PDB entry 6FYT | X-ray diffraction, 2.80 A resolution | chains A and B of the 3 polymer chains in the assembly

[Chain A]
Protein: Hemagglutinin
Organism: Influenza A virus (A/Solomon Islands/3/2006(H1N1))
Reference sequence: A7Y8I1 (A7Y8I1_9INFA); the construct lacks a stretch of the UniProt sequence, so the offset changes along the chain: 7-54 = UniProt 14-61; 55-83 = UniProt 63-91; 84-95 = UniProt 93-104; 96-125 = UniProt 106-135; 2 more segments
Sequence (330 residues; row label = number of the first residue in the row; a row labelled like 125A-125C holds insertion residues (125A, then the next letters in order)):
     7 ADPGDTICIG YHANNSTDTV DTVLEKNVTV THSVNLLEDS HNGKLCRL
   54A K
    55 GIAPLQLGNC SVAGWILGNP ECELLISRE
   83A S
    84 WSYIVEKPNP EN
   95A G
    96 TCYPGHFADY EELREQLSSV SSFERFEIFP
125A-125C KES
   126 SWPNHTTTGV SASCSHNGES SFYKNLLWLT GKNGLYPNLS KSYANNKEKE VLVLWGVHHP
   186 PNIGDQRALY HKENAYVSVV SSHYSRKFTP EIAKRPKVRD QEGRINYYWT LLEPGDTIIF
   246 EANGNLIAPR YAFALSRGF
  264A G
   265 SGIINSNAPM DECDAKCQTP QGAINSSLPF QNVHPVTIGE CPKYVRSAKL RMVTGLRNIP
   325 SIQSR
Not modelled in the structure: 7-9, 325-329
Disulfides: Cys52-Cys277, Cys64-Cys76, Cys97-Cys139, Cys281-Cys305
Glycans and other covalent adducts: N-acetylglucosamine (NAG) linked to Asn21, Asn63, Asn95, Asn129, Asn163, Asn289; glycan linked to Asn33
Sequence notes: conflict Asp8 (Thr15 in A7Y8I1), Pro9 (Tyr16 in A7Y8I1), Gly10 (Ala17 in A7Y8I1), Arg53 (Leu60 in A7Y8I1)
Reported in the primary citation:
  - post-translational modification sites: Asn289 (by similarity / conservation)

[Chain B]
Protein: Hemagglutinin
Organism: Influenza A virus (A/Solomon Islands/3/2006(H1N1))
Reference sequence: A7Y8I1 (A7Y8I1_9INFA); residues 1-174 here correspond to UniProt positions 344-517 (UniProt number = residue number + 343)
Sequence (174 residues; numbered 1 to 174; the number before each row is that of its first residue):
     1 GLFGAIAGFI EGGWTGMVDG WYGYHHQNEQ GSGYAADQKS TQNAINGITN KVNSVIEKMN
    61 TQFTAVGKEF NKLERRMENL NKKVDDGFID IWTYNAELLV LLENERTLDF HDSNVKNLYE
   121 KVKSQLKNNA KEIGNGCFEF YHKCNDECME SVKNGTYDYP KYSEESKLNR EKID
Not modelled in the structure: 174
Disulfides: Cys144-Cys148
Glycans and other covalent adducts: glycan linked to Asn154

[Interface between chain A and chain B]
Residue-residue contacts (122):
  Asp11(A) - Gln27(B)
  Asp11(A) - Asn28(B)
  Asp11(A) - Phe138(B)
  Asp11(A) - Glu139(B)
  Asp11(A) - Phe140(B)  hydrogen bond (backbone-backbone)
  Asp11(A) - Lys143(B)
  Asp11(A) - Cys144(B)  hydrogen bond (side chain-backbone)
  Thr12(A) - His26(B)
  Thr12(A) - Gln27(B)  hydrogen bond (backbone-backbone)
  Thr12(A) - Phe138(B)
  Thr12(A) - Glu139(B)
  Thr12(A) - Met149(B)
  Ile13(A) - His25(B)
  Ile13(A) - Cys137(B)
  Ile13(A) - Phe138(B)  hydrogen bond (backbone-backbone)
  Ile13(A) - Phe140(B)  hydrophobic
  Ile13(A) - Val152(B)  hydrophobic
  Cys14(A) - Trp14(B)
  Cys14(A) - Gly23(B)
  Cys14(A) - Tyr24(B)
  Cys14(A) - His25(B)  hydrogen bond (backbone-backbone)
  Cys14(A) - Gly136(B)
  Cys14(A) - Cys137(B)  disulfide
  Ile15(A) - Ile10(B)
  Ile15(A) - Trp14(B)
  Ile15(A) - Gly23(B)
  Ile15(A) - Tyr24(B)  hydrophobic
  Ile15(A) - Leu118(B)  hydrophobic
  Ile15(A) - Tyr119(B)  hydrophobic
  Ile15(A) - Val122(B)  hydrophobic
  Ile15(A) - Gly136(B)  hydrogen bond (backbone-backbone)
  Gly16(A) - Trp14(B)
  Gly16(A) - Tyr22(B)
  Gly16(A) - Gly23(B)  hydrogen bond (backbone-backbone)
  Tyr17(A) - Ile6(B)
  Tyr17(A) - Ala7(B)  hydrogen bond (side chain-backbone)
  Tyr17(A) - Ile10(B)  hydrogen bond (side chain-backbone)
  Tyr17(A) - Glu11(B)
  Tyr17(A) - Gly12(B)  hydrogen bond (side chain-backbone)
  Tyr17(A) - Gly13(B)
  Tyr17(A) - Trp14(B)  hydrogen bond (backbone-backbone)
  Tyr17(A) - Met17(B)
  Tyr17(A) - Trp21(B)
  His18(A) - Trp14(B)
  His18(A) - Met17(B)  hydrogen bond (side chain-backbone)
  His18(A) - Gly20(B)  hydrogen bond (side chain-backbone)
  His18(A) - Trp21(B)  hydrogen bond (backbone-backbone)
  Ala19(A) - Gly13(B)
  Ala19(A) - Trp14(B)  hydrogen bond (backbone-backbone)
  Ala19(A) - Thr15(B)
  Val26(A) - Asn104(B)
  Asp27(A) - Leu101(B)
  Asp27(A) - Asn104(B)  hydrogen bond (backbone-side chain)
  Thr28(A) - Leu101(B)
  Thr28(A) - Asn104(B)
  Thr28(A) - Glu105(B)  hydrogen bond
  Val29(A) - Leu101(B)
  Val29(A) - Leu102(B)  hydrophobic
  Val29(A) - Glu105(B)
  Leu30(A) - Glu105(B)
  His38(A) - Trp21(B)  hydrogen bond
  Leu42(A) - Ile56(B)  hydrophobic
  Leu42(A) - Val100(B)  hydrophobic
  Leu54(A) - Phe63(B)  hydrophobic
  Glu106(A) - Asn71(B)
  Arg109(A) - Glu69(B)  salt bridge
  Glu110(A) - Lys68(B)  salt bridge
  Gly264A(A) - Phe63(B)
  Gly264A(A) - Thr64(B)
  Gly264A(A) - Ala65(B)
  Ser265(A) - Ala65(B)
  Ile267(A) - Glu69(B)
  Ser291(A) - Ile56(B)
  Phe294(A) - Met59(B)  hydrophobic
  Phe294(A) - Ala96(B)  hydrophobic
  Pro299(A) - Val66(B)
  Thr301(A) - Ala65(B)
  Thr301(A) - Val66(B)
  Ile302(A) - Thr64(B)
  Ile302(A) - Ala65(B)  hydrophobic
  Gly303(A) - Gln62(B)
  Gly303(A) - Phe63(B)
  Gly303(A) - Thr64(B)  hydrogen bond (backbone-backbone)
  Glu304(A) - Thr61(B)
  Glu304(A) - Gln62(B)
  Glu304(A) - Phe63(B)
  Cys305(A) - Thr61(B)
  Lys307(A) - Met59(B)
  Lys307(A) - Trp92(B)
  Tyr308(A) - Ile89(B)  hydrophobic
  Val309(A) - Trp92(B)
  Val309(A) - Thr93(B)
  Arg310(A) - Asp86(B)
  Arg310(A) - Ile89(B)
  Arg310(A) - Asp90(B)  salt bridge
  Arg310(A) - Thr93(B)  hydrogen bond (backbone-side chain)
  Ser311(A) - Thr93(B)
  Ser311(A) - Glu97(B)  hydrogen bond
  Leu314(A) - Ala96(B)  hydrophobic
  Arg315(A) - Val100(B)
  Arg315(A) - Asn104(B)  hydrogen bond (backbone-side chain)
  Met316(A) - Val55(B)  hydrophobic
  Met316(A) - Asn104(B)
  Val317(A) - Asn104(B)  hydrogen bond (backbone-side chain)
  Val317(A) - Thr107(B)
  Val317(A) - Leu108(B)  hydrophobic
  Thr318(A) - Trp21(B)
  Thr318(A) - Ile48(B)
  Thr318(A) - Val52(B)
  Thr318(A) - His111(B)  hydrogen bond (backbone-side chain)
  Gly319(A) - Leu108(B)
  Gly319(A) - His111(B)  hydrogen bond (backbone-side chain)
  Leu320(A) - Ile6(B)  hydrophobic
  Leu320(A) - Trp21(B)
  Leu320(A) - Tyr22(B)  hydrophobic
  Leu320(A) - His111(B)
  Arg321(A) - Leu108(B)
  Ile323(A) - Ala7(B)  hydrophobic
  Ile323(A) - Glu11(B)
  Ile323(A) - Gly12(B)
  Ile323(A) - Gly13(B)  hydrogen bond (backbone-backbone)
  Pro324(A) - Thr15(B)
Other interface residues (no listed pair), chain A (54 interface residues in all): Gly10, Asn20, Val34, Thr37, Val40, Gly266, Pro293, Val300
Other interface residues (no listed pair), chain B (67 interface residues in all): Val18, Glu29, Gly67, Phe70, Val115, Leu126, His142, Lys153
Cross-chain cystine bridges: Cys14(A)-Cys137(B)

[Summary]
54 residues of chain A face 67 of chain B across their interface; the contacts include 1 disulfide bond, 26
hydrogen bonds and 3 salt bridges. Polar contacts include Arg109(A)-Glu69(B), Glu110(A)-Lys68(B) and
Arg310(A)-Asp90(B). Covalently linked N-acetylglucosamine: at Asn21(A), Asn33(A), Asn63(A), Asn95(A),
Asn129(A) and Asn163(A) and 1 more. The paper reports a modification site at Asn289(A).
Here chain A is Hemagglutinin and chain B is Hemagglutinin, both from Influenza A virus (A/Solomon
Islands/3/2006(H1N1)). Entry 6FYT (Structure of H1 (A/solomon Islands/3/06) Influenza Hemagglutinin in complex
with SD38) was determined by X-ray diffraction, deposited together with 6CNV, 6FYU and 6FYW.
